PDB entry 8JER | electron microscopy, 3.45 A resolution | chains A and R of the 5 polymer chains in the assembly

# Chain A
Protein: Guanine nucleotide-binding protein G(o) subunit alpha
Organism: Homo sapiens
Reference sequence: P09471 (GNAO_HUMAN); numbering as in UniProt; present here: 6-57, 183-230, 241-354
Amino-acid sequence (240 residues; each row starts with the number of its first residue; note: 126 numbers in that range are skipped by the numbering (no residue carries them; nothing is unmodelled there); numbers below 1 keep their minus sign (Met-11 is residue -11)):
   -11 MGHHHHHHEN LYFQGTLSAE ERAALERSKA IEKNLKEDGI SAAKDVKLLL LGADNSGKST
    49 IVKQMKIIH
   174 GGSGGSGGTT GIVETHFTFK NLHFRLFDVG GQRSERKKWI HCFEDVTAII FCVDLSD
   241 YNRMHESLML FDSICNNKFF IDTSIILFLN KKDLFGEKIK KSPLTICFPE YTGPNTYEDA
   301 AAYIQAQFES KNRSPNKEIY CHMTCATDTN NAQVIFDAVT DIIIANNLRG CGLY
Disordered / not traced: -11 to 5, 54-57, 174-182, 241-244
Construct notes: initiating methionine (-11); expression tag (-10 to 5); engineered mutation Asp42 (Gly in P09471), Asn43 (Glu in P09471), Asp227 (Ala in P09471), Asp230 (Gly in P09471), Ala332 (Ile in P09471), Ile335 (Val in P09471); linker (174-182)

# Chain R
Protein: Hydroxycarboxylic acid receptor 2
Organism: Homo sapiens
Reference sequence: chimeric construct of P08173, Q8TDS4: residues -30 to -9 from P08173 (ACM4_HUMAN) positions 2-23 (UniProt number = residue number + 32); residues 2-363 from Q8TDS4 positions 2-363 (same numbers)
Amino-acid sequence (419 residues; each row starts with the number of its first residue; numbers below 1 keep their minus sign (Met-55 is residue -55)):
   -55 MGKTIIALSY IFCLVFADYK DDDDAANFTP VNGSSGNQSV RLVTSSSLEV LFQGPGSNRH
     5 HLQDHFLEID KKNCCVFRDD FIVKVLPPVL GLEFIFGLLG NGLALWIFCF HLKSWKSSRI
    65 FLFNLAVADF LLIICLPFLM DNYVRRWDWK FGDIPCRLML FMLAMNRQGS IIFLTVVAVD
   125 RYFRVVHPHH ALNKISNRTA AIISCLLWGI TIGLTVHLLK KKMPIQNGGA NLCSSFSICH
   185 TFQWHEAMFL LEFFLPLGII LFCSARIIWS LRQRQMDRHA KIKRAITFIM VVAIVFVICF
   245 LPSVVVRIRI FWLLHTSGTQ NCEVYRSVDL AFFITLSFTY MNSMLDPVVY YFSSPSFPNF
   305 FSTLINRCLQ RKMTGEPDNN RSTSVELTGD PNKTRGAPEA LMANSGEPWS PSYLGPTSP
Disordered / not traced: -55 to 7, 53-58, 224, 304-363
Construct notes: initiating methionine (-55); expression tag (-54 to -31); linker (-8 to 1)
Cystine bridges: Cys18-Cys183, Cys19-Cys266, Cys100-Cys177
Small-molecule neighbours: OJX (5-methyl-4-oxidanyl-pyrazin-4-ium-2-carboxylic acid): Tyr87, Leu104, Leu107, Arg111, Cys177, Ser178, Ser179, Phe180, Phe277, Leu280, Tyr284
What the authors report for this chain:
  - binding site for OJX: Leu104, Leu107, Arg111, Phe180, Phe277, Leu280, Tyr284
  - mutagenesis - R111A: abolished signaling in response to OJX
  - mutagenesis - R111A, S179A: unchanged expression

# How chain A and chain R interact
Contacting residue pairs (27):
  Leu195(A) with His133(R)
  Glu318(A) with His223(R), salt bridge
  Phe336(A) with His133(R)
  Thr340(A) with Pro132(R); His133(R); Arg218(R)
  Asp341(A) with Arg218(R), salt bridge
  Ile343(A) with Pro132(R), hydrophobic; His133(R)
  Ile344(A) with Pro132(R), hydrophobic; Leu215(R), hydrophobic; Met220(R), hydrophobic
  Asn347(A) with Arg128(R), hydrogen bond (side chain-backbone)
  Leu348(A) with Val129(R), hydrophobic
  Gly350(A) with Ser62(R), hydrogen bond (backbone-side chain)
  Cys351(A) with Ser62(R); Asp124(R); Arg128(R), hydrogen bond
  Gly352(A) with Ser297(R); Ser298(R), hydrogen bond (backbone-backbone)
  Leu353(A) with Arg125(R); Ala229(R), hydrophobic; Ile233(R), hydrophobic
  Tyr354(A) with Lys225(R); Ile226(R), hydrophobic; Arg228(R), hydrogen bond (backbone-side chain); Pro299(R)
Other interface residues (no listed pair), chain R (20 interface residues in all): Arg63

# Summary
14 residues of chain A face 20 of chain R across their interface, with 5 hydrogen bonds and 2 salt bridges.
Polar contacts include Glu318(A)-His223(R), Asp341(A)-Arg218(R) and Asn347(A)-Arg128(R). The paper reports a
binding site for OJX at Leu104(R), Leu107(R) and Arg111(R) among others; R111A of chain R abolishes signaling
in response to OJX.
Chain A is Guanine nucleotide-binding protein G(o) subunit alpha and chain R is Hydroxycarboxylic acid
receptor 2, both from Homo sapiens; the structure, Structure of Acipimox-GPR109A-G protein complex, was
determined by electron microscopy, deposited together with 8IY9, 8IYH, 8IYW and 8JHN.
